PDB entry 8X9Y | electron microscopy, 3.70 A resolution | chains Z and I of the 18 polymer chains in the assembly

== Chain Z ==
Protein: Tri1
From: Human alphaherpesvirus 3
Sequence (392 residues; row label = number of the first residue in the row; note: 77 numbers in that range are skipped by the numbering (no residue carries them; nothing is unmodelled there)):
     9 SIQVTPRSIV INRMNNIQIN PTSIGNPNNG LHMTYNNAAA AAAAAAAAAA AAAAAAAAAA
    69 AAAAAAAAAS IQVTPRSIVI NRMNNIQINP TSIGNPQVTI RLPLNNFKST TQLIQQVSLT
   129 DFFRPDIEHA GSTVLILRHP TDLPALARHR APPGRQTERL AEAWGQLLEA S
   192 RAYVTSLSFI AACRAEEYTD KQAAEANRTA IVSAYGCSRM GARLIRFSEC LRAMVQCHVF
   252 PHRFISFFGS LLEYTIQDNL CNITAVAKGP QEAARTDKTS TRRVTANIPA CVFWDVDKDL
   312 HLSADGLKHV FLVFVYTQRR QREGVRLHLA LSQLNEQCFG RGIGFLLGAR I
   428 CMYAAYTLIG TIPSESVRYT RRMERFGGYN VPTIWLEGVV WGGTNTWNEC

== Chain I ==
Protein: Major capsid protein
From: Human alphaherpesvirus 3
UniProt: P09245 (MCP_VZVD); residue numbers follow UniProt; this construct covers 26-1394
Sequence (1369 residues; each row starts with the number of its first residue):
    26 PAGIIPTGNV LSTIEVCAHR CIFDFFKQIR SDDNSLYSAQ FDILLGTYCN TLNFVRFLEL
    86 GLSVACICTK FPELAYVRDG VIQFEVQQPM IARDGPHPVD QPVHNYMVKR IHKRSLSAAF
   146 AIASEALSLL SNTYVDGTEI DSSLRIRAIQ QMARNLRTVL DSFERGTADQ LLGVLLEKAP
   206 PLSLLSPINK FQPEGHLNRV ARAALLSDLK RRVCADMFFM TRHAREPRLI SAYLSDMVSC
   266 TQPSVMVSRI THTNTRGRQV DGVLVTTATL KRQLLQGILQ IDDTAADVPV TYGEMVLQGT
   326 NLVTALVMGK AVRGMDDVAR HLLDITDPNT LNIPSIPPQS NSDSTTAGLP VNARVPADLV
   386 IVGDKLVFLE ALERRVYQAT RVAYPLIGNI DITFIMPMGV FQANSMDRYT RHAGDFSTVS
   446 EQDPRQFPPQ GIFFYNKDGI LTQLTLRDAM GTICHSSLLD VEATLVALRQ QHLDRQCYFG
   506 VYVAEGTEDT LDVQMGRFME TWADMMPHHP HWVNEHLTIL QFIAPSNPRL RFELNPAFDF
   566 FVAPGDVDLP GPQRPPEAMP TVNATLRIIN GNIPVPLCPI SFRDCRGTQL GLGRHTMTPA
   626 TIKAVKDTFE DRAYPTIFYM LEAVIHGNER NFCALLRLLT QCIRGYWEQS HRVAFVNNFH
   686 MLMYITTYLG NGELPEVCIN IYRDLLQHVR ALRQTITDFT IQGEGHNGET SEALNNILTD
   746 DTFIAPILWD CDALIYRDEA ARDRLPAIRV SGRNGYQALH FVDMAGHNFQ RRDNVLIHGR
   806 PVRGDTGQAI PITPHHDREW GILSKIYYYI VIPAFSRGSC CTMGVRYDRL YPALQAVIVP
   866 EIPADEEAPT TPEDPRHPLH AHQLVPNSLN VYFHNAHLTV DGDALLTLQE LMGDMAERTT
   926 AILVSSAPDA GAATATTRNM RIYDGALYHG LIMMAYQAYD ETIATGTFFY PVPVNPLFAC
   986 PEHLASLRGM TNARRVLAKM VPPIPPFLGA NHHATIRQPV AYHVTHSKSD FNTLTYSLLG
  1046 GYFKFTPISL THQLRTGFHP GIAFTVVRQD RFATEQLLYA ERASESYFVG QIQVHHHDAI
  1106 GGVNFTLTQP RAHVDLGVGY TAVCATAALR CPLTDMGNTA QNLFFSRGGV PMLHDNVTES
  1166 LRRITASGGR LNPTEPLPIF GGLRPATSAG IARGQASVCE FVAMPVSTDL QYFRTACNPR
  1226 GRASGMLYMG DRDADIEAIM FDHTQSDVAY TDRATLNPWA SQKHSYGDRL YNGTYNLTGA
  1286 SPIYSPCFKF FTPAEVNTNC NTLDRLLMEA KAVASQSSTD TEYQFKRPPG STEMTQDPCG
  1346 LFQEAYPPLC SSDAAMLRTA HAGETGADEV HLAQYLIRDA SPLRGCLPL
Disordered / not traced: 339-376
Differences from the reference sequence: conflict A814 (Gly in P09245)
Disulfides: C846-C985

== Chain Z / chain I interface ==
Residue-residue contacts (8):
  S291(Z) - S63(I)
  S291(Z) - A64(I)
  S291(Z) - Q65(I)
  T292(Z) - N59(I)  hydrogen bond (side chain-backbone)
  T292(Z) - S60(I)
  T292(Z) - Y62(I)
  R293(Z) - Y62(I)
  R294(Z) - N59(I)
Other interface residues (no listed pair), chain Z (6 interface residues in all): E283, T290

== In short ==
The chain Z/chain I interface involves 6 residues from each chain, with 1 hydrogen bond. Its one
hydrogen-bonded contact is T292(Z)-N59(I).
Chain Z is Tri1 and chain I is Major capsid protein, both from Human alphaherpesvirus 3; the structure,
E-hexon capsomer of the VZV C-Capsid, was determined by electron microscopy together with 8X9W, 8X9X, 8X9Z,
8XA0, 8XA1, 8XA2 and 8XA3 from the same study.
